3AVP - chain A; structure by X-ray diffraction, 2.60 A resolution.

== Chain A ==
Protein: Pantothenate kinase
Source organism: Mycobacterium tuberculosis
Notes: EC 2.7.1.33
UniProtKB: P63810 (COAA_MYCTU); residues 1-312 here = UniProt positions 1-312
Amino-acid sequence (312 residues; row label = number of the first residue in the row):
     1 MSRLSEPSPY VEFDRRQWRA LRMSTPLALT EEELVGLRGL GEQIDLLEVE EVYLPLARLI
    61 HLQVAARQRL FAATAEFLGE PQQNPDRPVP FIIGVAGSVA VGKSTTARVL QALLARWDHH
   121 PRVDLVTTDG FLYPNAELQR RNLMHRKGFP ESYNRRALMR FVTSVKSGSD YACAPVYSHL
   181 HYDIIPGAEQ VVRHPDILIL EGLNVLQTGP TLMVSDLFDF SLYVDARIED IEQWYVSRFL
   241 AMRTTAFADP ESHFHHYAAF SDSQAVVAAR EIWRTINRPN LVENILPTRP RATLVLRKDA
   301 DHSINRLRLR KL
Disordered / not traced: 1-5
Bound ions: Na+: Ala157 (together with glycerol)
Residues lining bound ligands:
  - citrate anion (FLC): Gly39, Glu42, Ser98, Val99, Ala100, Val101, Gly102, Lys103, Ser104, Thr105, Arg108, Arg238
  - L-Pantothenol (MV2; (2S)-2,4-dihydroxy-N-(3-hydroxypropyl)-3,3-dimethylbutanamide): Val99, Asp129, Leu132, Lys147, Gly148, Tyr153, Tyr177, His179, Tyr182, Leu203, Tyr235, Ile272, Ile276, Asn277
From the paper describing this entry:
  - binding site for L-Pantothenol: Val99, Asp129, Leu132, Lys147, Gly148, Tyr153, Tyr177, His179, Tyr182, Leu203, Tyr235, Ile272, Ile276, Asn277
  - conformationally variable residues (side-chain flip): Arg238

== In short ==
Ligands of chain A: L-Pantothenol and citrate anion. From the paper: a binding site for L-Pantothenol at
Val99, Asp129 and Leu132 among others; conformational variability at Arg238.
Chain A is Pantothenate kinase (Mycobacterium tuberculosis); the structure, Pantothenate kinase from
Mycobacterium tuberculosis (MtPanK) in complex with Pantothenol, was determined by X-ray diffraction,
deposited together with 3AVO and 3AVQ.
